PDB entry 7PEQ | electron microscopy, 35.00 A resolution (very low resolution: no residue pairs are listed; an interface is given only as per-side residue counts) | chains AE and AF of the 36 polymer chains in the assembly

[Chain AE]
Molecule: Nuclear pore complex protein Nup96
From: Homo sapiens
UniProt: P52948 (NUP98_HUMAN); residues 1-937 here correspond to UniProt positions 881-1817 (UniProt number = residue number + 880)
Amino-acid sequence (937 residues; row label = number of the first residue in the row):
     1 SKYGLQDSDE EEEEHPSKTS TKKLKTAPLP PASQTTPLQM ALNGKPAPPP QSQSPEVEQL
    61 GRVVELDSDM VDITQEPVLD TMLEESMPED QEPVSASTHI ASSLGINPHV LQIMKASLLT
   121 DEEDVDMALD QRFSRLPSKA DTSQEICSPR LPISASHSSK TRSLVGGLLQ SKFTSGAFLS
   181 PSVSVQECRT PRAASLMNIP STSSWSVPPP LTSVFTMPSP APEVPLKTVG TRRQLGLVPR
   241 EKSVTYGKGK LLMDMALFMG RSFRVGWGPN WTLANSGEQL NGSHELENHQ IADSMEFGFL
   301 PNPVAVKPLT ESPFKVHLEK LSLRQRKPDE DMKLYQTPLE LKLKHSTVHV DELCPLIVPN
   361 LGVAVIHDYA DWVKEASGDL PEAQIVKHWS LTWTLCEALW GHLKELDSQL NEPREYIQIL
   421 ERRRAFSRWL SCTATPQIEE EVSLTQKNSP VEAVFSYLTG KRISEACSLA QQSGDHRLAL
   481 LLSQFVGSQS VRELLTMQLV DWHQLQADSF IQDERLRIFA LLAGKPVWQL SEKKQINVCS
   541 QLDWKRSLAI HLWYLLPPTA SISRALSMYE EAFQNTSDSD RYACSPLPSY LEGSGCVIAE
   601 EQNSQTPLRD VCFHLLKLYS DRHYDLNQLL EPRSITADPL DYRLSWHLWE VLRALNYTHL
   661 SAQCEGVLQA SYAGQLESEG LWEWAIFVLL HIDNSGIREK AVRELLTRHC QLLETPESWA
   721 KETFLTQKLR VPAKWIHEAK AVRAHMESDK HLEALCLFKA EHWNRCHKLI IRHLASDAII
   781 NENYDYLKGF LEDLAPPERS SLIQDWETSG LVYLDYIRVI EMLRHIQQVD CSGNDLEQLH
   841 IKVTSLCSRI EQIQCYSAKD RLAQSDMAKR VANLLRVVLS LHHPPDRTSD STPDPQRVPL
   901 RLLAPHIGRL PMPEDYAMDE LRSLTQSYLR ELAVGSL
Unresolved in the structure: 1-332, 576-606, 875-890, 923-937
Swiss-Prot annotation at these positions:
  - active site: Ser1 (Nucleophile)
  - modified residue: Ser8 (Phosphoserine), Ser17 (Phosphoserine), Ser54 (Phosphoserine), Thr120 (Phosphothreonine), Ser143 (Phosphoserine), Ser148 (Phosphoserine), Ser163 (Phosphoserine), Ser180 (Phosphoserine), Ser184 (Phosphoserine), Thr190 (Phosphothreonine), Ser449 (Phosphoserine), Thr892 (Phosphothreonine)

[Chain AF]
Molecule: Protein SEC13 homolog
From: Homo sapiens
UniProt: P55735 (SEC13_HUMAN); numbering as in UniProt (aligned over 1-322)
Amino-acid sequence (322 residues; numbered 1 to 322; the number before each row is that of its first residue):
     1 MVSVINTVDT SHEDMIHDAQ MDYYGTRLAT CSSDRSVKIF DVRNGGQILI ADLRGHEGPV
    61 WQVAWAHPMY GNILASCSYD RKVIIWREEN GTWEKSHEHA GHDSSVNSVC WAPHDYGLIL
   121 ACGSSDGAIS LLTYTGEGQW EVKKINNAHT IGCNAVSWAP AVVPGSLIDH PSGQKPNYIK
   181 RFASGGCDNL IKLWKEEEDG QWKEEQKLEA HSDWVRDVAW APSIGLPTST IASCSQDGRV
   241 FIWTCDDASS NTWSPKLLHK FNDVVWHVSW SITANILAVS GGDNKVTLWK ESVDGQWVCI
   301 SDVNKGQGSV SASVTEGQQN EQ
Unresolved in the structure: 1-13, 165-170, 305-322
Swiss-Prot annotation at these positions:
  - modified residue: Val2 (N-acetylvaline), Ser184 (Phosphoserine), Ser309 (Phosphoserine)

[How chain AE and chain AF interact]
At this resolution (35 A) residue pairs are not listed: 15 residues of chain AE and 15 of chain AF lie at the interface.

[Overview]
The chain AE/chain AF interface involves 15 residues from each chain. From UniProt: active-site residue
Ser1(AE) on chain AE.
Here chain AE is Nuclear pore complex protein Nup96 and chain AF is Protein SEC13 homolog, both from Homo
sapiens. Entry 7PEQ (Model of the outer rings of the human nuclear pore complex) was determined by electron
microscopy (same publication as 7PER).
